Entry 4LPC (X-ray diffraction, 2.39 A resolution); this record covers chain A.

Chain A:
Name: 1,4-alpha-glucan branching enzyme GlgB
From: Escherichia coli
Notes: EC 2.4.1.18
Reference sequence: P07762 (GLGB_ECOLI); residue numbers follow UniProt; this construct covers 117-728
Amino-acid sequence (612 residues; each row starts with the number of its first residue):
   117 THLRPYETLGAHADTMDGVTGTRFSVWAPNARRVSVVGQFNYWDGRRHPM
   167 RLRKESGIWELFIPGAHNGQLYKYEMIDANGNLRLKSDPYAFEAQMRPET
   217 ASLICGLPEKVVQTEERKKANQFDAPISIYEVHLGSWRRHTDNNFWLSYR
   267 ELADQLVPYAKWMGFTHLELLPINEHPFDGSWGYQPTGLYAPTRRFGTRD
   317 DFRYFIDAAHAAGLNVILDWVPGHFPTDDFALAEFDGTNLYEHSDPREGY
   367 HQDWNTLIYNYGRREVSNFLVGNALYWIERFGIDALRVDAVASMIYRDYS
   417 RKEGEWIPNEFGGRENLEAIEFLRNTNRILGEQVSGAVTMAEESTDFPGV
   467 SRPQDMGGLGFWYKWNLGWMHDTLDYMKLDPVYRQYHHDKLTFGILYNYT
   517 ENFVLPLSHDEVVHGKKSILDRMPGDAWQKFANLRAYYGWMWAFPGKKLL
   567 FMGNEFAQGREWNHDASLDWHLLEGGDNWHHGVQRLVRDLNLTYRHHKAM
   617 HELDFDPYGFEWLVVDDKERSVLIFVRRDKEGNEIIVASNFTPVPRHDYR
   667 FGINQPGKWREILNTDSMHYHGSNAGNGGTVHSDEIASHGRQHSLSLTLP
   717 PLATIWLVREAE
Disordered / not traced: 361-371, 414-427
UniProt features mapped onto this chain:
  - active site: D405 (Nucleophile), E458 (Proton donor)

Overview:
From UniProt: active-site residues D405 and E458.
Chain A is 1,4-alpha-glucan branching enzyme GlgB (Escherichia coli); the structure, Crystal Structure of
E.Coli Branching Enzyme in complex with maltoheptaose, was determined by X-ray diffraction, deposited together
with 4LQ1.
